1XX1 - chains A and B; structure by X-ray diffraction, 1.75 A resolution.

== Chain A (and B) ==
Molecule: Sphingomyelinase I
Organism: Loxosceles laeta
Notes: EC 3.1.4.41; chain B of this document is another copy of the same molecule, construct and numbering; everything in this record applies to it too
Reference sequence: Q8I914 (SMA1_LOXLA); residues 1-285 here correspond to UniProt positions 27-311 (UniProt number = residue number + 26)
Amino-acid sequence (285 residues; each row starts with the number of its first residue):
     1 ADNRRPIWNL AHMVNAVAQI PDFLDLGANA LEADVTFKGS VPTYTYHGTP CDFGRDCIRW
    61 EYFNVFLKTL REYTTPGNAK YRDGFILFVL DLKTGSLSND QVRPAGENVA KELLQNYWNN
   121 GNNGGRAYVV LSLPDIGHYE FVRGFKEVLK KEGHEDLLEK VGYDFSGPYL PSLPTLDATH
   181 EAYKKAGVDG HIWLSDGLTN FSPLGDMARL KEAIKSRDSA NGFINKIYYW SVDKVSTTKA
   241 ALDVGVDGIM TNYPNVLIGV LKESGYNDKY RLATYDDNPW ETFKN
Cystine bridges: Cys51-Cys57
Bound ions: Mg2+: Glu32, Asp34, Asp91
UniProt features mapped onto this chain:
  - active site: His12, His47 (Nucleophile)
  - binding site (Mg(2+)): Glu32, Asp34, Asp91

== How chain A and chain B interact ==
Residue-residue contacts (40):
  Phe37(A) - Gly95(B)
  Phe37(A) - Ser96(B)  hydrogen bond (backbone-side chain)
  Lys38(A) - Gly95(B)  hydrogen bond (side chain-backbone)
  Lys38(A) - Ser96(B)
  Lys38(A) - Leu97(B)
  Gly39(A) - Ser96(B)  hydrogen bond (backbone-backbone)
  Gly39(A) - Leu97(B)
  Gly39(A) - Ser98(B)
  Tyr44(A) - Leu170(B)  hydrophobic
  Tyr46(A) - Tyr169(B)
  Tyr46(A) - Leu170(B)  hydrophobic
  Thr49(A) - Tyr169(B)
  Thr49(A) - Leu198(B)
  Pro50(A) - His47(B)
  Pro50(A) - Pro50(B)
  Pro50(A) - Leu198(B)
  Ile58(A) - Tyr169(B)  hydrophobic
  Ile58(A) - Thr199(B)
  Ile58(A) - Phe201(B)  hydrophobic
  Trp60(A) - Leu170(B)  hydrophobic
  Trp60(A) - Pro171(B)  hydrophobic
  Tyr62(A) - Pro171(B)
  Gly95(A) - Lys38(B)  hydrogen bond (backbone-side chain)
  Ser96(A) - Phe37(B)  hydrogen bond (side chain-backbone)
  Ser96(A) - Lys38(B)
  Ser96(A) - Gly39(B)  hydrogen bond (backbone-backbone)
  Ser96(A) - Ser96(B)
  Leu97(A) - Gly39(B)
  Ser98(A) - Gly39(B)
  Gln101(A) - Gln101(B)  hydrogen bond
  Tyr169(A) - Tyr46(B)
  Leu170(A) - Tyr44(B)  hydrophobic
  Leu170(A) - Tyr46(B)  hydrophobic
  Leu170(A) - Ile58(B)
  Leu170(A) - Trp60(B)
  Pro171(A) - Trp60(B)  hydrophobic
  Leu198(A) - Thr49(B)
  Thr199(A) - Thr49(B)
  Thr199(A) - Ile58(B)
  Phe201(A) - Ile58(B)  hydrophobic
Interface residues without a listed pair, chain A (25 interface residues in all): His47, Cys51, Lys93, Asp135
Interface residues without a listed pair, chain B (25 interface residues in all): Cys51, Lys93, Asp135, His138

== Summary ==
The chain A/chain B interface involves 25 residues from each chain; the contacts include 7 hydrogen bonds.
Polar pairs include Phe37(A)-Ser96(B), Lys38(A)-Gly95(B) and Gln101(A)-Gln101(B). Curated annotation (UniProt)
lists active-site residues His12(A) and His47(A) and 3 Mg2+-binding residues on chain A.
Both chains are Sphingomyelinase I (Loxosceles laeta). Entry 1XX1 (Structural basis for ion-coordination and
the catalytic mechanism of sphingomyelinases D) was determined by X-ray diffraction, deposited together with
2F9R.
